5L6B - chains H and I of the 28 polymer chains in the assembly; structure by X-ray diffraction, 2.60 A resolution.

Chain H:
Protein: Proteasome subunit beta type-2
Source organism: Saccharomyces cerevisiae (strain ATCC 204508 / S288c)
Notes: EC 3.4.25.1
UniProt: P25043 (PSB2_YEAST); residues 1-232 here correspond to UniProt positions 30-261 (UniProt number = residue number + 29)
Chain sequence (232 residues; each row starts with the number of its first residue):
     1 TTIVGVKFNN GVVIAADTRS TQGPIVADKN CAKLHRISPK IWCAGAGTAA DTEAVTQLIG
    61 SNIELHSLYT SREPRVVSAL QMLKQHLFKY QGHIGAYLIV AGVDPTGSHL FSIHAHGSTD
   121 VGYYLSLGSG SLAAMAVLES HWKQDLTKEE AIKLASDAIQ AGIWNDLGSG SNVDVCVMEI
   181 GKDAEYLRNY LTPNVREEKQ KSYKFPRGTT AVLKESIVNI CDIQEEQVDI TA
Disordered / not traced: 227-232
Covalently attached groups: compound 04C linked to Thr1
Small-molecule neighbours: 04C (1,2,4-trideoxy-4-methyl-2-{[N-(morpholin-4-ylacetyl)-L-alanyl-O-methyl-L-tyrosyl]amino}-1-phenyl-D-xylitol): Arg19, Ser20, Thr21, Gln22, Cys31, Lys33, His35, Gly45, Ala46, Gly47, Thr48, Ala49, Thr52, Glu53, Ser129, Gly168
Swiss-Prot annotation at these positions:
  - active site: Thr1 (Nucleophile)

Chain I:
Protein: Proteasome subunit beta type-3
Source organism: Saccharomyces cerevisiae (strain ATCC 204508 / S288c)
Notes: EC 3.4.25.1
UniProt: P25451 (PSB3_YEAST); residues 0-204 here correspond to UniProt positions 1-205 (UniProt number = residue number + 1)
Chain sequence (205 residues; numbered 0 to 204; the number before each row is that of its first residue; numbering starts at 0):
     0 MSDPSSINGG IVVAMTGKDC VAIACDLRLG SQSLGVSNKF EKIFHYGHVF LGITGLATDV
    60 TTLNEMFRYK TNLYKLKEER AIEPETFTQL VSSSLYERRF GPYFVGPVVA GINSKSGKPF
   120 IAGFDLIGCI DEAKDFIVSG TASDQLFGMC ESLYEPNLEP EDLFETISQA LLNAADRDAL
   180 SGWGAVVYII KKDEVVKRYL KMRQD
Disordered / not traced: 0
Metal / ion sites: Mg2+ site 1: Asp177, Ser180; Mg2+ site 2: Asp204 (shared with 3 residues of chain Y)
Small-molecule neighbours: 04C (1,2,4-trideoxy-4-methyl-2-{[N-(morpholin-4-ylacetyl)-L-alanyl-O-methyl-L-tyrosyl]amino}-1-phenyl-D-xylitol): Asp124, Leu125, Ile126, Cys128
Swiss-Prot annotation at these positions:
  - modified residue: Ser30 (Phosphoserine)
  - cross-link: Lys69 (Glycyl lysine isopeptide (Lys-Gly) (interchain with G-Cter in ubiquitin))

How chain H and chain I interact:
Pairs across the interface - 62 pairs, chain H then chain I:
  Ile25(H) with Asp143(I); Phe146(I), hydrophobic
  Val26(H) with Phe146(I)
  Ala27(H) with Asp130(I)
  Asp28(H) with Asp130(I)
  Lys29(H) with Glu150(I), salt bridge
  Thr48(H) with Arg98(I); Ile126(I)
  Ala49(H) with Cys128(I), hydrophobic
  Ala50(H) with Tyr95(I); Ile126(I), hydrophobic; Cys128(I)
  Asp51(H) with Tyr95(I), hydrogen bond; Arg98(I), salt bridge
  Glu53(H) with Cys128(I); Ile129(I)
  Ala54(H) with Tyr95(I)
  Tyr90(H) with Phe99(I), hydrophobic
  His93(H) with Arg98(I), hydrogen bond (backbone-side chain); Phe99(I)
  Ile94(H) with Phe99(I), hydrophobic
  Arg196(H) with Glu150(I), salt bridge
  Lys199(H) with Glu150(I); Ser151(I); Tyr153(I), hydrogen bond (side chain-backbone)
  Ser202(H) with Glu154(I), hydrogen bond
  Tyr203(H) with Ser151(I); Leu152(I), hydrophobic
  Lys204(H) with Asp161(I), salt bridge
  Phe205(H) with Leu152(I), hydrophobic; Glu164(I); Gln168(I)
  Pro206(H) with Glu164(I)
  Arg207(H) with Glu160(I), salt bridge; Asp161(I), salt bridge; Glu164(I)
  Gly208(H) with Glu164(I), hydrogen bond (backbone-side chain)
  Thr209(H) with Glu164(I)
  Thr210(H) with Glu164(I), hydrogen bond; Ser167(I); Gln168(I), hydrogen bond; Leu199(I)
  Ala211(H) with Leu199(I); Lys200(I), hydrogen bond (backbone-backbone)
  Val212(H) with Phe163(I), hydrophobic; Tyr198(I)
  Leu213(H) with Tyr198(I), hydrogen bond (backbone-backbone); Leu199(I); Lys200(I)
  Lys214(H) with Arg197(I); Tyr198(I), hydrogen bond (backbone-backbone)
  Glu215(H) with Lys196(I); Arg197(I), salt bridge
  Ser216(H) with Val195(I); Lys196(I), hydrogen bond (backbone-backbone)
  Ile217(H) with Val194(I)
  Val218(H) with His44(I); Val194(I), hydrogen bond (backbone-backbone); Lys196(I)
  Asn219(H) with His44(I)
  Ile220(H) with Gly46(I)
  Asp222(H) with Lys74(I), salt bridge
Also at the interface, not in a pair above, chain H (38 interface residues in all): Gln22, Gly95
Also at the interface, not in a pair above, chain I (40 interface residues in all): His47, Phe49, Asp124, Gly127, Glu131, Leu157, Glu158, Thr165, Leu171, Tyr187

Overview:
Chain H and chain I form an interface of 38 and 40 residues respectively; the contacts include 12 hydrogen
bonds and 8 salt bridges. Polar contacts include Lys29(H)-Glu150(I), Asp51(H)-Arg98(I) and
Arg196(H)-Glu150(I). Bound to chain I: compound 04C. Compound 04C is covalently linked to Thr1(H).
Here chain H is Proteasome subunit beta type-2 and chain I is Proteasome subunit beta type-3, both from
Saccharomyces cerevisiae (strain ATCC 204508 / S288c). Entry 5L6B (Yeast 20S proteasome with mouse beta5i
(1-138) and mouse beta6 (97-111; 118-133) in complex with ONX ...) was determined by X-ray diffraction (same
publication as 5L52, 5L54, 5L55, 5L5A, 5L5B, 5L5D and 30 further entries).
